PDB entry 4TLL | X-ray diffraction, 3.59 A resolution | chains A and D of the 4 polymer chains in the assembly

# Chain A
Molecule: receptor subunit GluN1
Organism: Xenopus laevis
Reference sequence: C0KD18 (C0KD18_XENLA); aligned to UniProt positions 22-828 over residues 22-828 (the alignment contains insertions or deletions, so no single offset holds)
Sequence (823 residues; row label = number of the first residue in the row):
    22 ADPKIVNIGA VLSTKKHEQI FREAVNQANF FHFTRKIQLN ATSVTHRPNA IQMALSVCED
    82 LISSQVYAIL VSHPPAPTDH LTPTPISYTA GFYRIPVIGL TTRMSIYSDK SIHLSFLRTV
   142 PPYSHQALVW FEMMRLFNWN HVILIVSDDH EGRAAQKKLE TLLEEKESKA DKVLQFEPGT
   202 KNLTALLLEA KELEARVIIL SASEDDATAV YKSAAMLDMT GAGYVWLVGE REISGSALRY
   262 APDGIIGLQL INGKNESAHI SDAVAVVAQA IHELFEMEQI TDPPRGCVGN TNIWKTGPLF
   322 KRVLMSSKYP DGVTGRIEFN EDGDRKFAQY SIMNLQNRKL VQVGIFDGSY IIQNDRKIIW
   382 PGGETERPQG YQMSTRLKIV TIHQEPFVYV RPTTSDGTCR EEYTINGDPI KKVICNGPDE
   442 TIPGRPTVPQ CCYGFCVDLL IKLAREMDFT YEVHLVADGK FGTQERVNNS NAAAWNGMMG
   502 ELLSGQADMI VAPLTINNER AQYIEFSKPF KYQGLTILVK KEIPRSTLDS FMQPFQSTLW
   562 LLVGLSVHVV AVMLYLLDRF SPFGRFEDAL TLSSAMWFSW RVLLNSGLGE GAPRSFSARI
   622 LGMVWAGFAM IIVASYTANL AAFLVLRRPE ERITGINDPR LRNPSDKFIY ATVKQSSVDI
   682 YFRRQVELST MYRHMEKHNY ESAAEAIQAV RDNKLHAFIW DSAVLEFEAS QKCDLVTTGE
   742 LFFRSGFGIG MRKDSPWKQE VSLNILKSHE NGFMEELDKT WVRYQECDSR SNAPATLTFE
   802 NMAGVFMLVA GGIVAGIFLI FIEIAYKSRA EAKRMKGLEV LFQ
Not modelled in the structure: 22, 582-592, 606-615, 790-810, 832-844
Disulfide bonds: Cys79-Cys308, Cys420-Cys452, Cys436-Cys453, Cys734-Cys788
Glycans and other covalent adducts: N-acetylglucosamine (NAG) linked to Asn61, Asn203, Asn276
Differences from the reference sequence: engineered mutation Ala22 (Cys in C0KD18), Phe51 (Lys in C0KD18), Phe52 (Arg in C0KD18), Gln300 (Asn in C0KD18), Gln350 (Asn in C0KD18), Asp368 (Asn in C0KD18), Asp440 (Asn in C0KD18), Asp469 (Asn in C0KD18), Ala493 (Lys in C0KD18), Ala494 (Lys in C0KD18), Ala495 (Glu in C0KD18), Arg602 (Gly610 in C0KD18), Leu609 (Ile617 in C0KD18), Arg648 (Asp656 in C0KD18), Glu761 (Asn769 in C0KD18); insertion (829-837); expression tag (838-844)
Residues lining bound ligands:
  - 1-aminocyclopropanecarboxylic acid (1AC): Phe482, Pro514, Leu515, Thr516, Arg521, Ser677, Ser678, Trp721, Asp722, Phe748
  - QEM (4-[(1R,2S)-3-(4-benzylpiperidin-1-yl)-1-hydroxy-2-methylpropyl]phenol): Tyr109, Thr110, Phe113, Arg115, Lys131, Ser132, Ile133, His134, Leu135

# Chain D
Molecule: receptor subunit GluN2B
Organism: Xenopus laevis
Reference sequence: A7XY94 (A7XY94_XENLA); aligned to UniProt positions 20-825 over residues 20-825 (the alignment contains insertions or deletions, so no single offset holds)
Sequence (824 residues; row label = number of the first residue in the row):
    20 SRAYAQKHPN MDIAVILVGT TEEVAIKDVH EKDDFHHLPV TPRVELVTMQ ESDPKSIITR
    80 ICDLMSDKKV QGVVFGDDTD QEAIAQILDF ISVQTLTPIL GIHGGSSMIM ADKEEASMFF
   140 QFGPSIEQQA SVMLNIMEEY DWYIFSIVTT YFPGYQDFEN KVRSTIENSF VGWELEEVIH
   200 LDMSLDDIDS KIQNQLCKLQ SPVILLYCTK EEATYIFEVA HSVGLTGYGF TWIVPSLVAG
   260 DTDTVPDEFP TGLISVSYDE WDYDLPARVR DGIAIITTAA STMLSEHNSI PQSKSSCNNI
   320 QESRVYEAHM LKRYLINVTF EGRDLSFSED GYQMHPKLVI ILLNQERKWE RVGKYKDRSL
   380 KMWPVFDLYP NSEEHKDEHL SIVTLEEAPF VIVEDVDPLS GTCMRNTVPC RKQIRPENRT
   440 EEGGNYIKRC CKGFCIDILK KIAKTVKFTY DLYLVTNGKH GKKINGVWNG MIGEVVTKRA
   500 YMAVGSLTIN EERSEVVDFS VPFIETGISV MVSRSNGTVS PSAFLEPFSA DVWVMMFVML
   560 LIVSAVAVFV FEYFSPVGYN GPSFTIGKAI WLLWGLVFNN SLPVQNPKGT TSKIMVSVWA
   620 FFAVIFLASY TANLAAFMIQ RRYVDQVSGL SDKKFQRPND FSPAFRFGTV PNGSTERNIR
   680 NNYLEMHSYM VKFNQRSVQD ALLSLKSGKL DAFIYDAAVL NYMAGRDEGC KLVTIGSGKV
   740 FATTGYGIAI QKDSGWKRQV DLAILQLFGD GEMEELEALW LTGICHNEKN EVMSSQLDID
   800 NMAGVFYMLA AAMALSLITF IMEHLFYKSR AEAKRMKGLE VLFQ
Not modelled in the structure: 20-26, 48-54, 309-311, 391-396, 536-540, 570-581, 600-610, 828-843
Disulfide bonds: Cys81-Cys316, Cys422-Cys449, Cys429-Cys450, Cys729-Cys784
Differences from the reference sequence: engineered mutation Ser20 (Met in A7XY94), Arg21 (Gly in A7XY94), Ala22 (Cys in A7XY94), Glu64 (Ala in A7XY94), Gln69 (Asn in A7XY94), Cys216 (Lys in A7XY94), Asp343 (Asn in A7XY94), Val486 (Thr490 in A7XY94), Leu601 (Val615 in A7XY94), Arg640 (Glu654 in A7XY94), Arg641 (Glu655 in A7XY94); insertion (826-836); expression tag (837-843)
Residues lining bound ligands:
  - JEG (trans-1-aminocyclobutane-1,3-dicarboxylic acid): His479, Ser505, Leu506, Thr507, Val669, Gly672, Ser673, Thr674, Ile713, Tyr714, Asp715
  - QEM (4-[(1R,2S)-3-(4-benzylpiperidin-1-yl)-1-hydroxy-2-methylpropyl]phenol): Ala102, Gln105, Ile106, Phe109, Thr169, Tyr170, Phe171, Pro172, Met202, Glu231
Swiss-Prot annotation at these positions:
  - binding site (Zn(2+)): His122, Glu279
  - glycosylation: Asn336 (N-linked (GlcNAc...) asparagine)

# How chain A and chain D interact
Residue-residue contacts (18):
  Glu188(A) with Arg757(D), salt bridge
  Ile517(A) with Leu764(D), hydrophobic
  Asn518(A) with Leu764(D)
  Asn519(A) with Leu761(D); Leu764(D)
  Ala522(A) with Leu761(D), hydrophobic; Leu764(D), hydrophobic
  Lys529(A) with Phe518(D)
  Tyr533(A) with Glu524(D); Thr742(D), hydrogen bond (side chain-backbone); Thr743(D); Gly744(D), hydrogen bond (side chain-backbone)
  Tyr637(A) with Ile624(D); Ala627(D), hydrophobic; Ser628(D)
  Thr638(A) with Ala631(D)
  His770(A) with Ala741(D); Thr742(D), hydrogen bond
Interface residues without a listed pair, chain A (22 interface residues in all): Gln523, Pro530, Leu605, Val634, Leu641, Ala642, Tyr682, Phe744, Arg745, Gln760, Leu767, Lys768
Interface residues without a listed pair, chain D (22 interface residues in all): Glu510, Ser513, Glu514, Pro521, Ser616, Phe620, Gln765, Phe767, Gly768

# In short
The chain A/chain D interface involves 22 residues from each chain; the contacts include 3 hydrogen bonds and
1 salt bridge. Polar pairs include Glu188(A)-Arg757(D), Tyr533(A)-Thr742(D) and Tyr533(A)-Gly744(D). Ligands
of chain A: 1-aminocyclopropanecarboxylic acid and compound QEM. Chain D binds compound QEM and compound JEG.
Chain A is receptor subunit GluN1 and chain D is receptor subunit GluN2B, both from Xenopus laevis; the
structure, Crystal structure of GluN1/GluN2B NMDA receptor, structure 1, was determined by X-ray diffraction
(same publication as 4TLM).
